Entry 6QLB (X-ray diffraction, 2.32 A resolution); this record covers chains E and F of the 8 polymer chains in the assembly.

== Chain E (and F) ==
Name: RNA-binding protein Hfq
Source organism: Escherichia coli
Notes: chain F of this document is another copy of the same molecule, construct and numbering; everything in this record applies to it too
Reference sequence: A0A376T1I0 (A0A376T1I0_ECOLX); residues 1-62 here correspond to UniProt positions 4-65 (UniProt number = residue number + 3)
Sequence (63 residues; row label = number of the first residue in the row):
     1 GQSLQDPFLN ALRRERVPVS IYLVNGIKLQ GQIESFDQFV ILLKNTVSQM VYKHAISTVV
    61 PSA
Sequence notes: expression tag (63)
Small-molecule neighbours:
  - guanine (GUN), molecule 1: Tyr-22, Gly-26, Ser-57, Thr-58, Val-60
  - guanine (GUN), molecule 2: Leu-23, Asn-25, Ile-27, Leu-29, Gln-49

== Interface between chain E and chain F ==
Residue-residue contacts (38; chain E residue first):
  Leu-23(E) / Ser-57(F)
  Asn-25(E) / Val-24(F)
  Asn-25(E) / Gly-26(F)
  Leu-29(E) / Thr-58(F)
  Ser-35(E) / Leu-4(F)
  Phe-36(E) / Leu-4(F)
  Asp-37(E) / Gly-1(F)  hydrogen bond (side chain-backbone)
  Asp-37(E) / Ser-3(F)
  Asp-37(E) / Leu-4(F)  hydrogen bond (side chain-backbone)
  Asp-37(E) / Gln-5(F)
  Gln-38(E) / Gln-2(F)
  Phe-39(E) / Gly-1(F)
  Phe-39(E) / Gln-5(F)
  Val-40(E) / Gln-5(F)
  Leu-42(E) / Leu-4(F)  hydrophobic
  Leu-42(E) / Phe-8(F)  hydrophobic
  Val-47(E) / Pro-61(F)
  Ser-48(E) / Phe-8(F)
  Ser-48(E) / Pro-61(F)
  Gln-49(E) / Thr-58(F)
  Gln-49(E) / Val-59(F)
  Gln-49(E) / Val-60(F)
  Met-50(E) / Gln-5(F)
  Met-50(E) / Phe-8(F)  hydrophobic
  Met-50(E) / Leu-9(F)  hydrophobic
  Met-50(E) / Thr-58(F)
  Met-50(E) / Val-59(F)  hydrogen bond (backbone-backbone)
  Val-51(E) / Ser-57(F)
  Val-51(E) / Thr-58(F)
  Tyr-52(E) / Gln-5(F)  hydrogen bond
  Tyr-52(E) / Lys-53(F)
  Tyr-52(E) / Ile-56(F)  hydrophobic
  Tyr-52(E) / Ser-57(F)  hydrogen bond (backbone-backbone)
  His-54(E) / Lys-53(F)  hydrogen bond (side chain-backbone)
  His-54(E) / His-54(F)
  His-54(E) / Ile-56(F)  hydrogen bond (side chain-backbone)
  Ala-55(E) / Ile-56(F)
  Ala-55(E) / Ser-57(F)
Also at the interface, not in a pair above, chain E (19 interface residues in all): Val-24
Also at the interface, not in a pair above, chain F (20 interface residues in all): Leu-23, Asn-25, Ile-41

== Overview ==
Chain E and chain F form an interface of 19 and 20 residues respectively; the contacts include 7 hydrogen
bonds. Polar contacts include Asp-37(E)/Gly-1(F), Asp-37(E)/Leu-4(F) and Tyr-52(E)/Gln-5(F). Chain E binds
guanine.
Both chains are RNA-binding protein Hfq (Escherichia coli). Entry 6QLB (Calpain small subunit 1, RNA-binding
protein Hfq) was determined by X-ray diffraction.
